PDB entry 8AOO | X-ray diffraction, 1.18 A resolution | chains A and B of the 8 polymer chains in the assembly

Chain A (and B):
Molecule: Fucose-binding lectin PA-IIL
Organism: Pseudomonas aeruginosa PAO1
Notes: chain B of this document is another copy of the same molecule, construct and numbering; everything in this record applies to it too
UniProtKB: Q9HYN5 (Q9HYN5_PSEAE); residues 1-114 here correspond to UniProt positions 2-115 (UniProt number = residue number + 1)
Amino-acid sequence (114 residues; numbered 1 to 114; the number before each row is that of its first residue):
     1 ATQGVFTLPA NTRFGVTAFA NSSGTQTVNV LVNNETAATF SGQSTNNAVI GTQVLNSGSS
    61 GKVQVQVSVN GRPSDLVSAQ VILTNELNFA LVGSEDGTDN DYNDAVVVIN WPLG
Bound ions: Ca2+ site 1: N21, D101, N103, D104 (together with ZDC) (shared with G114(B) of chain B); Ca2+ site 2: E95, D99, D101, D104 (together with ZDC); Ca2+ site 3: G114 (together with ZDC) (shared with N21(B), D101(B), N103(B), D104(B) of chain B)
Ligand contacts: ZDC (3,7-anhydro-2,8-dideoxy-L-glycero-D-gluco-octonic acid): N21, S22, S23, T45, E95, D96, G97, D99, D101, N103, D104

How chain A and chain B interact:
Pairs across the interface - 49 pairs, chain A then chain B:
  R13(A) - N46(B)  hydrogen bond
  G15(A) - N47(B)
  T17(A) - F19(B)
  F19(A) - T17(B)
  N21(A) - L113(B)
  N21(A) - G114(B)  hydrogen bond (side chain-backbone)
  T45(A) - R13(B)  hydrogen bond (backbone-side chain)
  T45(A) - G114(B)
  N46(A) - R13(B)  hydrogen bond
  N46(A) - V54(B)
  N47(A) - G15(B)
  N47(A) - N110(B)  hydrogen bond
  N47(A) - L113(B)
  V54(A) - N46(B)
  V77(A) - L83(B)  hydrophobic
  S78(A) - L83(B)
  A79(A) - L83(B)  hydrophobic
  V81(A) - V81(B)  hydrophobic
  L83(A) - V77(B)  hydrophobic
  L83(A) - S78(B)
  L83(A) - A79(B)  hydrophobic
  T84(A) - V77(B)
  T84(A) - Y102(B)
  E86(A) - N100(B)
  L87(A) - G93(B)
  L87(A) - Y102(B)
  F89(A) - L91(B)  hydrophobic
  F89(A) - V106(B)  hydrophobic
  F89(A) - V108(B)  hydrophobic
  L91(A) - F89(B)  hydrophobic
  G93(A) - L87(B)
  N100(A) - E86(B)
  D101(A) - G114(B)
  Y102(A) - T84(B)
  Y102(A) - L87(B)
  N103(A) - L87(B)
  N103(A) - P112(B)  hydrogen bond (side chain-backbone)
  N103(A) - L113(B)  hydrogen bond (side chain-backbone)
  N103(A) - G114(B)  hydrogen bond (side chain-backbone)
  V106(A) - F89(B)  hydrophobic
  N110(A) - N47(B)  hydrogen bond
  P112(A) - N103(B)  hydrogen bond (backbone-side chain)
  L113(A) - N21(B)
  L113(A) - N47(B)
  L113(A) - N103(B)
  G114(A) - N21(B)  hydrogen bond (backbone-side chain)
  G114(A) - T45(B)
  G114(A) - D101(B)
  G114(A) - N103(B)  hydrogen bond (backbone-side chain)
Also at the interface, not in a pair above, chain A (34 interface residues in all): S22, V49, T52, V92, V108
Also at the interface, not in a pair above, chain B (34 interface residues in all): S22, V49, T52, V92

In short:
The chain A/chain B interface involves 34 residues from each chain; the contacts include 12 hydrogen bonds.
Polar pairs include R13(A)-N46(B), N21(A)-G114(B) and T45(A)-R13(B). Ligands of chain A: compound ZDC. The
Ca2+ site 1 is built by N21(A), D101(A), N103(A) and D104(A).
Chain A and chain B are both Fucose-binding lectin PA-IIL (Pseudomonas aeruginosa PAO1); the structure,
Fucosylated mixed-chirality linear peptide FHP31 bound to the fucose binding lectin LecB PA-IIL from
Pseudomonas aeruginosa ..., was determined by X-ray diffraction together with 8AN9, 8ANO and 8ANR from the
same study.
